6HZ6 - chains M and N of the 14 polymer chains in the assembly; structure by electron microscopy, 4.30 A resolution (low resolution: residue-level contacts below are approximate; hydrogen-bond / salt-bridge calls are withheld).

Chain M (and N):
Name: Protein McrC
Organism: Escherichia coli (strain K12)
Notes: chain N of this document is another copy of the same molecule, construct and numbering; everything in this record applies to it too
UniProt: P15006 (MCRC_ECOLI); residue numbers follow UniProt; this construct covers 1-348
Sequence (348 residues; numbered 1 to 348; the number before each row is that of its first residue):
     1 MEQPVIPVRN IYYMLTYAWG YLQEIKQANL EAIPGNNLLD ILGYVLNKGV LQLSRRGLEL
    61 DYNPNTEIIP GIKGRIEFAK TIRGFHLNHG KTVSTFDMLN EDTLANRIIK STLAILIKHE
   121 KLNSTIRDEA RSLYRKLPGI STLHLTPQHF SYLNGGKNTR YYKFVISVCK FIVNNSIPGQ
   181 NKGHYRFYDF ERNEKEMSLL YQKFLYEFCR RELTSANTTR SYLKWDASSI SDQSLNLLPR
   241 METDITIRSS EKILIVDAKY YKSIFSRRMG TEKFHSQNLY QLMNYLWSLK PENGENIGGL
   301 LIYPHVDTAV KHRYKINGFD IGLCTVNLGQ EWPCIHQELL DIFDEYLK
Not modelled in the structure: 1-2, 22-27, 268-271
What the authors report for this chain:
  - catalytic residues: Asp244, Asp257, Lys259 (proposed by the authors, not directly observed)

How chain M and chain N interact:
Contacting residue pairs - 44 pairs, chain M then chain N:
  Trp225(M) with Tyr280(N)
  Asp226(M) with Ile316(N); Asn317(N)
  Ala227(M) with Ile316(N)
  Ser228(M) with Lys315(N)
  Ser229(M) with Arg313(N)
  Ser231(M) with His312(N)
  Asn236(M) with Glu272(N)
  Leu237(M) with Phe274(N); His312(N); Tyr314(N); Leu323(N)
  Leu238(M) with Tyr314(N)
  Pro239(M) with Leu279(N); Tyr280(N)
  Arg240(M) with Lys273(N); Tyr280(N)
  Met241(M) with Tyr280(N)
  Glu272(M) with Asn236(N)
  Lys273(M) with Arg240(N)
  Phe274(M) with Leu237(N)
  Leu279(M) with Pro239(N)
  Tyr280(M) with Trp225(N); Pro239(N); Arg240(N); Met241(N); Tyr280(N); Gln281(N); Asn284(N)
  Gln281(M) with Tyr280(N)
  Met283(M) with Asn284(N)
  Asn284(M) with Tyr280(N); Met283(N)
  Trp287(M) with Trp287(N)
  His312(M) with Ser231(N); Leu237(N)
  Arg313(M) with Ser229(N)
  Tyr314(M) with Leu237(N); Leu238(N)
  Lys315(M) with Ser228(N)
  Ile316(M) with Asp226(N); Ala227(N)
  Asn317(M) with Asp226(N)
  Leu323(M) with Leu237(N)
Other interface residues (no listed pair), chain M (31 interface residues in all): Asp232, Ser276, Tyr285
Other interface residues (no listed pair), chain N (31 interface residues in all): Asp232, Ser276, Tyr285

Summary:
The chain M/chain N interface involves 31 residues from each chain. The paper reports catalytic residues
Asp244(M), Asp257(M) and Lys259(M).
Both chains are Protein McrC (Escherichia coli (strain K12)). Entry 6HZ6 (Structure of McrBC without DNA
binding domains (Class 2)) was determined by electron microscopy, deposited together with 6HZ4, 6HZ5, 6HZ7,
6HZ8 and 6HZ9.
